PDB entry 6ZH9 | X-ray diffraction, 3.31 A resolution | chains EEE and FFF of the 4 polymer chains in the assembly

== Chain EEE ==
Protein: Spike glycoprotein
Source organism: Severe acute respiratory syndrome coronavirus 2
UniProtKB: P0DTC2 (SPIKE_SARS2); residues 332-528 here = UniProt positions 332-528
Amino-acid sequence (197 residues; each row starts with the number of its first residue):
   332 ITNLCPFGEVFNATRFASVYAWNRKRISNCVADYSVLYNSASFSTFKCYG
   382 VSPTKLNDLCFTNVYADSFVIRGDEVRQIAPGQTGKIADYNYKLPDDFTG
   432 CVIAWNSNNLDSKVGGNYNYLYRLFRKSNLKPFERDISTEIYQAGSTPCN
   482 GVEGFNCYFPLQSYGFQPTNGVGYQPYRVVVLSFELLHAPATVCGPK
Disordered / not traced: 332-333
Curated features (UniProtKB/Swiss-Prot):
  - region: Arg403 to Asp405 (Integrin-binding motif), Asn448 to Phe456 (Immunodominant HLA epitope recognized by the CD8+)
  - glycosylation: Asn343 (N-linked (GlcNAc...) (complex) asparagine)
Disulfides: Cys336-Cys361, Cys379-Cys432, Cys391-Cys525, Cys480-Cys488
Reported in the primary citation:
  - conformationally variable residues (domain motion, loop rearrangement): Val445 to Thr500, His519

== Chain FFF ==
Protein: Nanobody H11-H4
Source organism: Lama glama
Notes: antibody fragment or engineered binder
Amino-acid sequence (134 residues; each row starts with the number of its first residue):
     1 QVQLVESGGGLMQAGGSLRLSCAVSGRTFSTAAMGWFRQAPGKEREFVAA
    51 IRWSGGSAYYADSVKGRFTISRDKAKNTVYLQMNSLKYEDTAVYYCAQTH
   101 YVSYLLSDYATWPYDYWGQGTQVTVSSKHHHHHH
Disordered / not traced: 129-134
Disulfides: Cys22-Cys96
Reported in the primary citation:
  - contacts within the chain: Arg52-Ser103 (backbone contact), Arg52-Tyr109 (hydrogen bond)

== Chain EEE / chain FFF interface ==
Contacting residue pairs - 25 pairs, chain EEE then chain FFF:
  Tyr449(EEE) - Tyr101(FFF)  hydrophobic
  Tyr449(EEE) - Trp112(FFF)
  Asn450(EEE) - His100(FFF)
  Leu455(EEE) - Tyr104(FFF)  hydrophobic
  Phe456(EEE) - Tyr104(FFF)  hydrophobic
  Thr470(EEE) - Ser54(FFF)
  Gly482(EEE) - Ser57(FFF)
  Val483(EEE) - Ser57(FFF)
  Glu484(EEE) - Arg52(FFF)  salt bridge
  Glu484(EEE) - Ser57(FFF)  hydrogen bond (backbone-side chain)
  Glu484(EEE) - Leu106(FFF)
  Tyr489(EEE) - Tyr104(FFF)
  Tyr489(EEE) - Leu105(FFF)  hydrophobic
  Phe490(EEE) - Arg52(FFF)
  Phe490(EEE) - Ser54(FFF)
  Phe490(EEE) - Val102(FFF)  hydrophobic
  Phe490(EEE) - Tyr104(FFF)  hydrogen bond (backbone-backbone)
  Leu492(EEE) - Val102(FFF)
  Leu492(EEE) - Tyr104(FFF)
  Gln493(EEE) - Tyr101(FFF)  hydrogen bond
  Gln493(EEE) - Val102(FFF)  hydrogen bond (side chain-backbone)
  Gln493(EEE) - Ser103(FFF)
  Gln493(EEE) - Tyr104(FFF)  hydrogen bond (side chain-backbone)
  Ser494(EEE) - Tyr101(FFF)
  Ser494(EEE) - Val102(FFF)  hydrogen bond (backbone-backbone)
Also at the interface, not in a pair above, chain EEE (14 interface residues in all): Leu452
The authors on this interface:
  - specific contacts: Glu484(EEE)-Arg52(FFF) (salt bridge), Phe490(EEE)-Arg52(FFF)
  - epitope / paratope residues, chain EEE: Lys444(EEE), Gly482(EEE), Glu484(EEE), Tyr489(EEE), Phe490(EEE), Gln493(EEE)
  - epitope / paratope residues, chain FFF: Arg52(FFF), Ser54(FFF), Ser57(FFF), His100(FFF)

== Overview ==
14 residues of chain EEE and 11 residues of chain FFF are in contact; the contacts include 6 hydrogen bonds
and 1 salt bridge. Polar pairs include Glu484(EEE)-Arg52(FFF), Glu484(EEE)-Ser57(FFF) and
Gln493(EEE)-Tyr101(FFF). The paper describes a salt bridge between Glu484(EEE) and Arg52(FFF); a contact
between Phe490(EEE) and Arg52(FFF). The paper reports epitope/paratope residues Lys444(EEE), Gly482(EEE) and
Arg52(FFF) among others; conformational variability at Val445(EEE) and His519(EEE).
Here chain EEE is Spike glycoprotein (Severe acute respiratory syndrome coronavirus 2) and chain FFF is
Nanobody H11-H4 (Lama glama). Entry 6ZH9 (Ternary complex CR3022 H11-H4 and RBD (SARS-CoV-2)) was determined
by X-ray diffraction.
